Entry 7UJD (electron microscopy, 2.50 A resolution); this record covers chains A and D of the 6 polymer chains in the assembly.

== Chain A ==
Name: 26S proteasome non-ATPase regulatory subunit 2
Organism: Homo sapiens
UniProtKB: Q13200 (PSMD2_HUMAN); residues 260-903 here = UniProt positions 260-903
Chain sequence (644 residues; numbered 260 to 903; the number before each row is that of its first residue):
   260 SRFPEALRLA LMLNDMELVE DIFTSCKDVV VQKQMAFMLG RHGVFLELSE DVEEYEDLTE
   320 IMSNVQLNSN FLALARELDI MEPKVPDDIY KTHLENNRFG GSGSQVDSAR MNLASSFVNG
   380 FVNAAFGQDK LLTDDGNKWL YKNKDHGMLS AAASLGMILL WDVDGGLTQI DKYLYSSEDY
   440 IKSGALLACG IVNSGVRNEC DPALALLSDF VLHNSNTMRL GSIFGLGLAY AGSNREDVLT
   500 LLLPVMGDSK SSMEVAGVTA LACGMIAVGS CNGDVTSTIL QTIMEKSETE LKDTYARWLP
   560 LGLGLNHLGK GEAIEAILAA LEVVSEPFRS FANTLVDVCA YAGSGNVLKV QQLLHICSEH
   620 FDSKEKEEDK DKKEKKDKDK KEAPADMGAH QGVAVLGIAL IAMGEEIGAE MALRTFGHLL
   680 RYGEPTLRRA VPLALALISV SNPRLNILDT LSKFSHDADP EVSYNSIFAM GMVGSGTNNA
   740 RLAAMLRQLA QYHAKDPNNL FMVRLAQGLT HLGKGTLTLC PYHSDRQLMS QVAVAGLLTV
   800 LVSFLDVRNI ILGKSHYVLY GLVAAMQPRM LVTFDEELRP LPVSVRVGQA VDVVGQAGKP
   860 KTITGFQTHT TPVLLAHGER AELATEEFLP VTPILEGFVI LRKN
Not modelled in the structure: 350-366, 614-648, 850-864
Differences from the reference sequence: conflict Phe469 (Tyr in Q13200)
UniProt features mapped onto this chain:
  - modified residue: Ser361 (Phosphoserine), Ser363 (Phosphoserine), Lys551 (N6-acetyllysine)
What the authors report for this chain:
  - binding site for Acy-phe-pro-asp-val-sar-leu-his-arg-tyr-trp-gly-trp-asp-cys-gly-NH2: Glu336, Asn737, His770, Lys773, Val846, His868, Pro871, Leu873, Glu878

== Chain D ==
Name: Fab 14 HC CDRs
Organism: Homo sapiens
Notes: antibody fragment or engineered binder
Chain sequence (231 residues; row label = number of the first residue in the row):
     1 EISEVQLVES GGGLVQPGGS LRLSCAASGF NVYYYSIHWV RQAPGKGLEW VASIYPYYSY
    61 TSYADSVKGR FTISADTSKN TAYLQMNSLR AEDTAVYYCA RYQSSSYGYG LDYWGQGTLV
   121 TVSSASTKGP SVFPLAPSSK STSGGTAALG CLVKDYFPEP VTVSWNSGAL TSGVHTFPAV
   181 LQSSGLYSLS SVVTVPSSSL GTQTYICNVN HKPSNTKVDK KVEPKSCDKT H
Not modelled in the structure: 1-33, 39-51, 63-100, 111-231

== Chain A / chain D interface ==
Contacting residue pairs (9; chain A residue first):
  His677(A) with Ser106(D); Tyr107(D)
  Tyr681(A) with Tyr58(D), hydrogen bond (backbone-side chain); Ser106(D); Tyr107(D)
  Gly682(A) with Tyr58(D)
  Glu683(A) with Tyr57(D); Tyr58(D)
  Pro684(A) with Tyr58(D)
Interface residues without a listed pair, chain D (5 interface residues in all): Tyr60

== Summary ==
The chain A/chain D interface involves 5 residues from each chain; the contacts include 1 hydrogen bond. Its
one hydrogen-bonded contact is Tyr681(A)-Tyr58(D). From the paper: a binding site for
Acy-phe-pro-asp-val-sar-leu-his-arg-tyr-trp-gly-trp-asp-cys-gly-NH2 at Glu336(A), Asn737(A) and His770(A)
among others.
Chain A is 26S proteasome non-ATPase regulatory subunit 2 and chain D is Fab 14 HC CDRs, both from Homo
sapiens; the structure, PSMD2 Structure bound to MC1 and Fab8/14, was determined by electron microscopy (same
publication as 7UIH).
